7NKP - chains P and a of the 14 polymer chains in the assembly; structure by electron microscopy, 4.06 A resolution (low resolution: residue-level contacts below are approximate; hydrogen-bond / salt-bridge calls are withheld).

# Chain P
Name: ATP synthase subunit c
From: Mycolicibacterium smegmatis (strain ATCC 700084 / mc(2)155)
Reference sequence: A0R205 (A0R205_MYCS2); numbering as in UniProt (aligned over 1-86)
Sequence (86 residues; each row starts with the number of its first residue):
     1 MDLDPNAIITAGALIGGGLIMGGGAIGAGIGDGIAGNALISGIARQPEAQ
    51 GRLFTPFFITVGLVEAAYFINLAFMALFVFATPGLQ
Not modelled in the structure: 1-2

# Chain a
Name: ATP synthase subunit a
From: Mycolicibacterium smegmatis (strain ATCC 700084 / mc(2)155)
Reference sequence: A0R206 (A0R206_MYCS2); residue numbers follow UniProt; this construct covers 1-252
Sequence (252 residues; each row starts with the number of its first residue):
     1 MLAAEEGGAAIHVGHHTLVFELFGMTFNGDTILATAVTAVIVIALAFYLR
    51 AKVTSTGVPSGVQLFWEALTIQMRQQIEGSIGMKIAPFVLPLSVTIFVFI
   101 LISNWLAVLPLQYGGADGAAAELYKAPASDINFVLALALFVFVCYHAAGI
   151 WRRGIVGHPIKVVKGHVAFLAPINIVEELAKPISLALRLFGNIFAGGILV
   201 ALIAMFPWYIQWFPNAVWKTFDLFVGLIQAFIFSLLTILYFSQSMELDHE
   251 DH
Not modelled in the structure: 1-9, 248-252

# Chain P / chain a interface
Residue-residue contacts - 5 pairs, chain P then chain a:
  Leu63(P) - Phe224(a)
  Ala66(P) - Phe221(a)
  Ile70(P) - Trp218(a)
  Phe74(P) - Leu199(a)
  Leu77(P) - Leu202(a)
Interface residues without a listed pair, chain P (6 interface residues in all): Gly62

# Overview
Chain P and chain a form an interface of 6 and 5 residues respectively.
Here chain P is ATP synthase subunit c and chain a is ATP synthase subunit a, both from Mycolicibacterium
smegmatis (strain ATCC 700084 / mc(2)155). Entry 7NKP (Mycobacterium smegmatis ATP synthase Fo state 2) was
determined by electron microscopy together with 7NJK, 7NJL, 7NJM, 7NJN, 7NJO, 7NJP and 20 further entries from
the same study.
